7EY9 - chains a and M of the 36 polymer chains in the assembly; structure by electron microscopy, 3.40 A resolution.

# Chain a
Molecule: Tail fiber protein
From: Escherichia phage T7
UniProtKB: P03748 (FIBER_BPT7); residues 1-553 here = UniProt positions 1-553
Amino-acid sequence (553 residues; each row starts with the number of its first residue):
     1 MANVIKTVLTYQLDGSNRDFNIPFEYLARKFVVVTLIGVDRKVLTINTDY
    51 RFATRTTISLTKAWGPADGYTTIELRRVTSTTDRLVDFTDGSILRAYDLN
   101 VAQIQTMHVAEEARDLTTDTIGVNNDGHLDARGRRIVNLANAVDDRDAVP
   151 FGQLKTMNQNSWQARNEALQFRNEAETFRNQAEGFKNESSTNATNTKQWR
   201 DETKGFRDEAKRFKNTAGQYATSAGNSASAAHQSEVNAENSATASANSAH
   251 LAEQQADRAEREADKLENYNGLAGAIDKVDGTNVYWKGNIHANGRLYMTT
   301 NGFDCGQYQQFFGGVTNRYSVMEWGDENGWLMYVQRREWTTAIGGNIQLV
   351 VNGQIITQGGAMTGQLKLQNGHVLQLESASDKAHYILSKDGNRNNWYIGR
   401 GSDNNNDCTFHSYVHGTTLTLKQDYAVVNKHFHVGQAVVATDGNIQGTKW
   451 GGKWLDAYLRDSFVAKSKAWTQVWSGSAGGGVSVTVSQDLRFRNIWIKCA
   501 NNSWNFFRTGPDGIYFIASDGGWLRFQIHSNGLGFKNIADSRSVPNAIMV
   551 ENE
Disordered / not traced: 1-2, 144-553

# Chain M
Molecule: Tail tubular protein gp11
From: Escherichia phage T7
UniProtKB: P03746 (TUBE1_BPT7); numbering as in UniProt (aligned over 1-196)
Amino-acid sequence (196 residues; row label = number of the first residue in the row):
     1 MRSYDMNVETAAELSAVNDILASIGEPPVSTLEGDANADAANARRILNKI
    51 NRQIQSRGWTFNIEEGITLLPDVYSNLIVYSDDYLSLMSTSGQSIYVNRG
   101 GYVYDRTSQSDRFDSGITVNIIRLRDYDEMPECFRYWIVTKASRQFNNRF
   151 FGAPEVEGVLQEEEDEARRLCMEYEMDYGGYNMLDGDAFTSGLLTR
Disordered / not traced: 1-2

# How chain a and chain M interact
Contacting residue pairs (22):
  V4(a) - Y102(M)
  K6(a) - Y102(M)
  L9(a) - D72(M)
  T10(a) - D72(M)  hydrogen bond (backbone-side chain)
  T10(a) - V73(M)  hydrogen bond (backbone-backbone)
  T10(a) - Y74(M)
  Y11(a) - L70(M)
  Y11(a) - V73(M)
  Q12(a) - V73(M)
  N17(a) - L70(M)
  N21(a) - Y84(M)
  P23(a) - V79(M)  hydrophobic
  R55(a) - Y4(M)  hydrogen bond
  R55(a) - D126(M)  salt bridge
  R95(a) - G34(M)
  R95(a) - D35(M)
  Y97(a) - N7(M)
  N125(a) - S75(M)  hydrogen bond (side chain-backbone)
  N125(a) - R112(M)
  D126(a) - R112(M)  salt bridge
  R132(a) - Y74(M)
  G133(a) - Y74(M)
Interface residues without a listed pair, chain a (23 interface residues in all): V8, F20, T56, T72, N100, I104, D130
Interface residues without a listed pair, chain M (18 interface residues in all): V8, E33, P71, D83

# Summary
The interface between chain a and chain M involves 23 residues on one side and 18 on the other, with 4
hydrogen bonds and 2 salt bridges. Polar pairs include R55(a)-D126(M), D126(a)-R112(M) and T10(a)-D72(M).
Here chain a is Tail fiber protein and chain M is Tail tubular protein gp11, both from Escherichia phage T7.
Entry 7EY9 (tail proteins) was determined by electron microscopy (same publication as 7EY6, 7EY7, 7EY8 and
7EYB).
